Entry 8VDH (X-ray diffraction, 1.64 A resolution); this record covers chains C and F of the 3 polymer chains in the assembly.

# Chain C
Molecule: 16-nt DNA strand
Sequence (16 nucleotides; row label = number of the first residue in the row):
     1 AATAGAAGGAAGTGGG
Small-molecule neighbours: A1AAQ (4,4'-[pyridine-2,6-diylbis(methyleneoxy)]di(benzene-1-carboximidamide)): DA4, DG5, DA6, DA7, DG8
Reported in the primary citation:
  - binding site for A1AAQ: DA4, DG5, DA7

# Chain F
Name: Transcription factor PU.1
Organism: Homo sapiens
Notes: fragment: ETS-Domain
UniProtKB: P17947 (SPI1_HUMAN); numbering as in UniProt (aligned over 165-270)
Sequence (106 residues; numbered 165 to 270; the number before each row is that of its first residue):
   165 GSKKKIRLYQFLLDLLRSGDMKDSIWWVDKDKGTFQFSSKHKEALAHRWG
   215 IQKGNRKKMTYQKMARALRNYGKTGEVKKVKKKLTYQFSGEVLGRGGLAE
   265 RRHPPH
Unresolved in the structure: 165-168, 260-270
Curated features (UniProtKB/Swiss-Prot):
  - DNA-binding region: Ile-170 to Ser-253 (ETS)
  - binding site (DNA): Lys-217, Arg-230, Arg-233, Lys-243
  - natural variant: His-211 (H211P: In AGM10), Val-241 (V241G: In AGM10)

# Interface between chain C and chain F
Residue-residue contacts (16; chain C residue first):
  DG5(C) with Ser-203(F), hydrogen bond to the phosphate; Lys-206(F), salt bridge to the phosphate; Lys-247(F), salt bridge to the phosphate; Leu-248(F), phosphate contact
  DA6(C) with Lys-243(F), salt bridge to the phosphate; Lys-246(F), phosphate contact; Lys-247(F), phosphate contact; Leu-248(F), hydrogen bond to the phosphate
  DA7(C) with Gln-226(F), base contact; Arg-233(F), hydrogen bond to the base; Lys-243(F), phosphate contact
  DG8(C) with Arg-230(F), hydrogen bond to the base; Arg-233(F), hydrogen bond to the base
  DG9(C) with Arg-230(F), hydrogen bond to the base
  DA10(C) with Arg-230(F), base contact
  DG14(C) with Arg-220(F), salt bridge to the phosphate
Interface residues without a listed pair, chain C (8 interface residues in all): DT13
Interface residues without a listed pair, chain F (11 interface residues in all): Tyr-225

# In short
Chain C and chain F form an interface of 8 and 11 residues respectively; the contacts include 6 hydrogen bonds
and 4 salt bridges. Polar pairs include DA7(C)/Arg-233(F), DG8(C)/Arg-230(F) and DG8(C)/Arg-233(F). Chain C
binds compound A1AAQ. From the paper: a binding site for A1AAQ at DA4(C), DG5(C) and DA7(C).
Here chain C is a 16-nt DNA strand and chain F is Transcription factor PU.1 (Homo sapiens). Entry 8VDH (Human
PU.1 ETS-Domain (165-270) Bound to d(AATAGAAGGAAGTGGG) in Ternary Complex with DB2447) was determined by X-ray
diffraction, deposited together with 8V9N and 8VDI.
